PDB entry 9E1Y | electron microscopy, 2.60 A resolution | chains C and J of the 10 polymer chains in the assembly

Chain C:
Name: Histone H2A type 1
Organism: Xenopus laevis
UniProtKB: P06897 (H2A1_XENLA); residues 0-129 here correspond to UniProt positions 1-130 (UniProt number = residue number + 1)
Chain sequence (130 residues; numbered 0 to 129; the number before each row is that of its first residue; numbering starts at 0):
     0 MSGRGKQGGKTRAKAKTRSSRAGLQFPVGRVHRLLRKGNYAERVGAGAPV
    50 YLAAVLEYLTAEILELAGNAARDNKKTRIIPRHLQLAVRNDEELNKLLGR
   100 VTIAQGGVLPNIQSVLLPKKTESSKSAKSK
Not modelled in the structure: 0-9, 120-129
Construct notes: conflict Arg99 (Gly100 in P06897), Ser123 (Ala124 in P06897)
UniProt features mapped onto this chain:
  - modified residue: Ser1 (N-acetylserine), Lys5 (N6-(2-hydroxyisobutyryl)lysine), Lys9 (N6-(2-hydroxyisobutyryl)lysine), Lys36 (N6-(2-hydroxyisobutyryl)lysine), Lys74 (N6-(2-hydroxyisobutyryl)lysine), Lys75 (N6-(2-hydroxyisobutyryl)lysine), Lys95 (N6-(2-hydroxyisobutyryl)lysine), Gln104 (N5-methylglutamine), Lys118 (N6-(2-hydroxyisobutyryl)lysine)
  - cross-link (Glycyl lysine isopeptide (Lys-Gly)): Lys13 (interchain with G-Cter in ubiquitin), Lys15 (interchain with G-Cter in ubiquitin), Lys119 (interchain with G-Cter in ubiquitin)

Chain J:
Molecule: 153-nt DNA strand
Sequence (153 nucleotides; numbered -76 to 76; the number before each row is that of its first residue; numbers below 1 keep their minus sign (DG-76 is residue -76)):
   -76 GCCCTGGAGAATCCCGGTGCCGAGGCCGCTCAATTGGTCGTAGACAGCTC
   -26 TAGCACCGCTTAAACGCACGTACGCGCTGTCCCCCGCGTTTTAACCGCCA
    24 AGGGGATTACTCCCTAGTCTCCAGGCACGTGTCAGATATATACATCCTGT
    74 GCA

How chain C and chain J interact:
Pairs across the interface (14; chain C residue first):
  Arg11(C) - DT-43(J)  hydrogen bond to the base
  Arg11(C) - DT-42(J)  base contact
  Ala12(C) - DG-41(J)  phosphate contact
  Ala14(C) - DT-43(J)  phosphate contact
  Ala14(C) - DT-42(J)  phosphate contact
  Lys15(C) - DT-43(J)  phosphate contact
  Lys15(C) - DT-42(J)  hydrogen bond to the phosphate
  Thr16(C) - DT-43(J)  phosphate contact
  Arg17(C) - DT-43(J)  salt bridge to the phosphate
  Arg20(C) - DT-42(J)  salt bridge to the phosphate
  Arg29(C) - DA-44(J)  phosphate contact
  Arg32(C) - DA-44(J)  salt bridge to the phosphate
  Arg42(C) - DA-35(J)  sugar contact
  Arg77(C) - DA-54(J)  sugar contact
Interface residues without a listed pair, chain C (14 interface residues in all): Lys13, Gly28, Glu41
Interface residues without a listed pair, chain J (7 interface residues in all): DG-53

Summary:
14 residues of chain C and 7 residues of chain J are in contact; the contacts include 2 hydrogen bonds and 3
salt bridges. Among the polar pairs are Arg11(C)-DT-43(J), Lys15(C)-DT-42(J) and Arg17(C)-DT-43(J).
Here chain C is Histone H2A type 1 (Xenopus laevis) and chain J is a 153-nt DNA strand. Entry 9E1Y (Empty
Nucleosome with 601 widom sequence) was determined by electron microscopy.
